Entry 6K7X (electron microscopy, 3.27 A resolution); this record covers chains A and L of the 16 polymer chains in the assembly.

# Chain A (and L)
Name: Calcium uniporter protein, mitochondrial
From: Homo sapiens
Notes: chain L of this document is another copy of the same molecule, construct and numbering; everything in this record applies to it too
UniProt: Q8NE86 (MCU_HUMAN); residues 73-348 here = UniProt positions 73-348
Chain sequence (276 residues; each row starts with the number of its first residue):
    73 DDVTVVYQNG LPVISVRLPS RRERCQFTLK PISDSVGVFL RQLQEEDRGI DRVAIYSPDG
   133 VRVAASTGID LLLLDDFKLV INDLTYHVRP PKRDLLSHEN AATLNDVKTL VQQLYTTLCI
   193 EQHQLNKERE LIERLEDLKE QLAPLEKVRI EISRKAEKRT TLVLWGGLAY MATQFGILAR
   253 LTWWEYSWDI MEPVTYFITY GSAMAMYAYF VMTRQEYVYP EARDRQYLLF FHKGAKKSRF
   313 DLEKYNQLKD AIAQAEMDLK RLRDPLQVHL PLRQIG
Disordered / not traced: 346-348
Bound ions: Ca2+: Glu264 (shared with 1 residue of chain B; 1 residue of chain C; 1 residue of chain D)
Ligand contacts:
  - PLX ((9R,11S)-9-({[(1S)-1-hydroxyhexadecyl]oxy}methyl)-2,2-dimethyl-5,7,10-trioxa-2lambda~5~-aza-6lambda~5~-phosphaoctacosane-6,6,11-triol), molecule 1: Arg231, Leu234, Val235, Leu236, Gly238, Gly239, Tyr242, Met243, Ser274, Ala277, Met278, Tyr281, Tyr289, Val290, Tyr291, Ala294, Gln298, Phe302
  - PLX, molecule 2: Tyr242, Val266, Phe269, Ile270, Gly273, Ser274
  - PLX, molecule 3: Phe247, Trp255, Trp256
  - PLX, molecule 4: Ala275, Tyr279, Phe282, Glu288
UniProt features mapped onto this chain:
  - region: Thr285 to Val290 (Juxtamembrane helix)
  - motif: Trp260 to Tyr268 (Selectivity filter)
  - binding site (Ca(2+)): Glu264
  - modified residue: Ser92 (Phosphoserine), Cys97 (S-glutathionyl cysteine), Lys332 (N6-acetyllysine)
What the authors report for this chain:
  - binding site for cardiolipin: Arg297

# Chain A / chain L interface
Residue-residue contacts - 14 pairs, chain A then chain L:
  Pro91(A) with Pro91(L); Ser92(L)
  Ser92(A) with Pro91(L); Ser92(L), hydrogen bond; Gly121(L); Asn154(L)
  Arg93(A) with Asp123(L), salt bridge; Asn154(L)
  Arg120(A) with Arg120(L)
  Gly121(A) with Ser92(L); Gly121(L)
  Asp123(A) with Arg93(L), salt bridge
  Asn154(A) with Ser92(L); Arg93(L)
Interface residues without a listed pair, chain A (10 interface residues in all): Asp119, Arg124, Asp155
Interface residues without a listed pair, chain L (10 interface residues in all): Asp119, Arg124, Asp155

# Overview
Chain A and chain L each contribute 10 residues to their interface; the contacts include 1 hydrogen bond and 2
salt bridges. Polar contacts include Arg93(A)-Asp123(L) and Ser92(A)-Ser92(L). Bound to chain A: 4 copies of
compound PLX. From UniProt: Ca2+-binding residue Glu264(A) on chain A. From the paper: a binding site for
cardiolipin at Arg297(A).
Both chains are Calcium uniporter protein, mitochondrial (Homo sapiens). Entry 6K7X (Human MCU-EMRE complex)
was determined by electron microscopy, deposited together with 6K7Y.
